PDB entry 6L57 | X-ray diffraction, 2.30 A resolution | chains A and B

# Chain A
Protein: Isocitrate dehydrogenase [NAD] subunit alpha, mitochondrial
Organism: Homo sapiens
Notes: EC 1.1.1.41
UniProt: P50213 (IDH3A_HUMAN); residues 1-339 here correspond to UniProt positions 28-366 (UniProt number = residue number + 27)
Amino-acid sequence (342 residues; each row starts with the number of its first residue; numbers below 1 keep their minus sign (Met-2 is residue -2)):
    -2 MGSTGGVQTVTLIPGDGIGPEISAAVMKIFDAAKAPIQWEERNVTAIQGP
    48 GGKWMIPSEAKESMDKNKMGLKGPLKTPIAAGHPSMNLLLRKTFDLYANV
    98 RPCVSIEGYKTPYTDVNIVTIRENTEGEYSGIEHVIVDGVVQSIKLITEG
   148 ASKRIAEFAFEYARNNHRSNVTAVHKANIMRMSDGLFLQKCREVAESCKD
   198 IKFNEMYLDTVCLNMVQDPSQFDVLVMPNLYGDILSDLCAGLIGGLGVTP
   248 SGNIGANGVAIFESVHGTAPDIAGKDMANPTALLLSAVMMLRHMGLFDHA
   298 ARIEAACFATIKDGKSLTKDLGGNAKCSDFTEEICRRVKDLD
Unresolved in the structure: -2 to 3, 47-50, 75-79
Sequence notes: initiating methionine (-2); expression tag (-1 to 0)
Metal / ion sites: Mg2+: Asp230, Asp234 (shared with Asp215(B) of chain B)
UniProt features mapped onto this chain:
  - binding site (substrate): Arg88, Arg98, Arg119
  - binding site (Mg(2+)): Asp206, Asp230, Asp234
  - site (Critical for catalysis): Tyr126, Lys173
  - modified residue: Lys50 (N6-succinyllysine), Thr74 (Phosphothreonine), Lys196 (N6-acetyllysine), Lys316 (N6-acetyllysine), Lys323 (N6-succinyllysine)
What the authors report for this chain:
  - conformationally variable residues (side-chain flip): Tyr126

# Chain B
Protein: Isocitrate dehydrogenase [NAD] subunit gamma, mitochondrial
Organism: Homo sapiens
UniProt: P51553 (IDH3G_HUMAN); residues 1-354 here correspond to UniProt positions 40-393 (UniProt number = residue number + 39)
Amino-acid sequence (357 residues; row label = number of the first residue in the row; numbers below 1 keep their minus sign (Met-2 is residue -2)):
    -2 MGSFSEQTIPPSAKYGGRHTVTMIPGDGIGPELMLHVKSVFRHACVPVDF
    48 EEVHVSSNADEEDIRNAIMAIRRNRVALKGNIETNHNLPPSHKSRNNILR
    98 TSLDLYANVIHCKSLPGVVTRHKDIDILIVRENTEGEYSSLEHESVAGVV
   148 ESLKIITKAKSLRIAEYAFKLAQESGRKKVTAVHKANIMKLGDGLFLQCC
   198 REVAARYPQITFENMIVDNTTMQLVSRPQQFDVMVMPNLYGNIVNNVCAG
   248 LVGGPGLVAGANYGHVYAVFETATRNTGKSIANKNIANPTATLLASCMML
   298 DHLKLHSYATSIRKAVLASMDNENMHTPDIGGQGTTSEAIQDVIRHIRVI
   348 NGRAVEA
Unresolved in the structure: -2 to 14, 347-354
Sequence notes: initiating methionine (-2); expression tag (-1 to 0)
Metal / ion sites: Mg2+ site 1: Asn78, Arg272; Mg2+ site 2: Asp215 (shared with Asp230(A), Asp234(A) of chain A)
Ligand contacts: ATP (adenosine-5'-triphosphate): Ile26, Pro252, Gly253, Asn273, Thr274, Gly275, Lys276, Ser277, Ile278, Ala284, Asn285, Asp326
UniProt features mapped onto this chain:
  - binding site (citrate): Thr81, Asn94
  - binding site (substrate): Arg97, Arg128, Asp215
  - binding site (Mn(2+)): Asp215
  - binding site (ADP): Asn273, Thr274, Asn285
What the authors report for this chain:
  - binding site for citric acid: Tyr135
  - binding site for ATP: Thr274, Gly275, Lys276, Ser277, Asn285

# How chain A and chain B interact
Contacting residue pairs - 109 pairs, chain A then chain B:
  Pro109(A) - Arg118(B)  hydrogen bond (backbone-side chain)
  Tyr110(A) - Arg118(B)
  Tyr110(A) - His119(B)
  Tyr110(A) - Val222(B)
  Tyr110(A) - Leu248(B)
  Glu125(A) - Met186(B)
  Tyr126(A) - Lys182(B)  hydrogen bond
  Tyr126(A) - Ile185(B)  hydrophobic
  Glu130(A) - Met186(B)
  Glu130(A) - Lys187(B)  hydrogen bond (side chain-backbone)
  Glu130(A) - Leu188(B)  hydrogen bond (side chain-backbone)
  Glu130(A) - Gly189(B)  hydrogen bond (side chain-backbone)
  Gly136(A) - Thr154(B)
  Gly136(A) - Lys155(B)  hydrogen bond (backbone-backbone)
  Gly136(A) - Leu192(B)
  Val137(A) - Ile153(B)
  Val137(A) - Thr154(B)
  Val138(A) - Lys151(B)
  Val138(A) - Ile152(B)
  Val138(A) - Ile153(B)  hydrogen bond (backbone-backbone)
  Val138(A) - Leu188(B)
  Val138(A) - Gly189(B)
  Val138(A) - Leu192(B)  hydrophobic
  Gln139(A) - Leu150(B)
  Gln139(A) - Lys151(B)
  Gln139(A) - Ile152(B)
  Ser140(A) - Ser149(B)
  Ser140(A) - Leu150(B)
  Ser140(A) - Lys151(B)  hydrogen bond (backbone-backbone)
  Ser140(A) - Met186(B)
  Ser140(A) - Gly189(B)
  Ile141(A) - Glu148(B)
  Ile141(A) - Ser149(B)
  Ile141(A) - Leu150(B)  hydrophobic
  Lys142(A) - Val147(B)
  Lys142(A) - Glu148(B)
  Lys142(A) - Ser149(B)  hydrogen bond (backbone-backbone)
  Leu143(A) - Val146(B)  hydrophobic
  Leu143(A) - Val147(B)
  Ile144(A) - Val146(B)
  Ile144(A) - Val147(B)  hydrogen bond (backbone-backbone)
  Thr145(A) - Gly145(B)
  Glu146(A) - Gly145(B)  hydrogen bond (backbone-backbone)
  His172(A) - His83(B)
  Lys173(A) - Tyr135(B)
  Lys173(A) - Asn239(B)  hydrogen bond
  Ala174(A) - His83(B)
  Asn175(A) - Thr81(B)
  Asn175(A) - His83(B)
  Ile176(A) - Ser91(B)
  Ile176(A) - Glu134(B)
  Ile176(A) - Tyr135(B)  hydrophobic
  Met177(A) - Glu134(B)
  Met177(A) - Glu139(B)
  Met177(A) - Ser149(B)
  Arg178(A) - Thr81(B)
  Arg178(A) - Asn82(B)
  Arg178(A) - His83(B)
  Arg178(A) - Leu85(B)  hydrogen bond (side chain-backbone)
  Arg178(A) - Pro86(B)  hydrogen bond (side chain-backbone)
  Arg178(A) - Pro87(B)
  Arg178(A) - His89(B)  hydrogen bond (side chain-backbone)
  Arg178(A) - Glu139(B)  hydrogen bond (backbone-side chain)
  Met179(A) - Pro87(B)  hydrophobic
  Met179(A) - Glu139(B)  hydrogen bond (backbone-side chain)
  Met179(A) - His140(B)
  Met179(A) - Glu141(B)
  Met179(A) - Val147(B)  hydrophobic
  Ser180(A) - Glu139(B)  hydrogen bond
  Ser180(A) - Val147(B)
  Ser180(A) - Ser149(B)
  Leu183(A) - Val147(B)  hydrophobic
  Leu185(A) - His83(B)
  Arg189(A) - His83(B)
  Arg189(A) - Asn84(B)  hydrogen bond
  Glu202(A) - His83(B)  salt bridge
  Tyr204(A) - Thr81(B)  hydrogen bond (side chain-backbone)
  Tyr204(A) - His83(B)  hydrogen bond
  Leu205(A) - Ile240(B)  hydrophobic
  Asp206(A) - Asn239(B)  hydrogen bond
  Asp206(A) - Asn243(B)
  Cys209(A) - Val244(B)  hydrophobic
  Leu210(A) - Asn243(B)
  Leu210(A) - Gly247(B)
  Leu210(A) - Pro252(B)  hydrophobic
  Val213(A) - Arg118(B)
  Val213(A) - Val222(B)  hydrophobic
  Val213(A) - Val244(B)
  Val213(A) - Gly247(B)
  Val213(A) - Leu248(B)
  Gln214(A) - Arg118(B)  hydrogen bond (backbone-side chain)
  Gln214(A) - Gly247(B)
  Gln214(A) - Gly250(B)  hydrogen bond (side chain-backbone)
  Gln214(A) - Gly251(B)
  Leu227(A) - Leu236(B)  hydrophobic
  Tyr228(A) - Leu236(B)  hydrophobic
  Asp230(A) - Lys182(B)  salt bridge
  Asp230(A) - Asp215(B)
  Ile231(A) - Val214(B)  hydrophobic
  Ile231(A) - Asp215(B)
  Ile231(A) - Thr218(B)
  Ile231(A) - Ile240(B)  hydrophobic
  Asp234(A) - Asp215(B)
  Asp234(A) - Met219(B)
  Leu235(A) - Thr218(B)
  Leu235(A) - Val222(B)  hydrophobic
  Gly238(A) - Met219(B)
  Gly238(A) - Val222(B)
  Leu243(A) - Met219(B)  hydrophobic
Other interface residues (no listed pair), chain A (49 interface residues in all): Val132, Thr207, Pro216, Leu239, Gly242
Other interface residues (no listed pair), chain B (54 interface residues in all): Lys90, Asn94, Ala246, Thr271, Asn273

# In short
The interface between chain A and chain B involves 49 residues on one side and 54 on the other, with 24
hydrogen bonds and 2 salt bridges. Polar contacts include Glu202(A)-His83(B), Asp230(A)-Lys182(B) and
Pro109(A)-Arg118(B). From the paper: a binding site for ATP at Thr274(B), Gly275(B) and Lys276(B) among
others; a binding site for citric acid at Tyr135(B).
Here chain A is Isocitrate dehydrogenase [NAD] subunit alpha, mitochondrial and chain B is Isocitrate
dehydrogenase [NAD] subunit gamma, mitochondrial, both from Homo sapiens. Entry 6L57 (Crystal structure of the
alpha gamma heterodimer of human IDH3 in complex with CIT , Mg ...) was determined by X-ray diffraction,
deposited together with 6L59.
